9B2S - chains G and J of the 11 polymer chains in the assembly; structure by electron microscopy, 3.01 A resolution.

Chain G:
Name: Histone H2A
Source organism: Xenopus laevis
UniProtKB: Q6AZJ8 (Q6AZJ8_XENLA); residues 0-129 here correspond to UniProt positions 1-130 (UniProt number = residue number + 1)
Amino-acid sequence (130 residues; numbered 0 to 129; the number before each row is that of its first residue; numbering starts at 0):
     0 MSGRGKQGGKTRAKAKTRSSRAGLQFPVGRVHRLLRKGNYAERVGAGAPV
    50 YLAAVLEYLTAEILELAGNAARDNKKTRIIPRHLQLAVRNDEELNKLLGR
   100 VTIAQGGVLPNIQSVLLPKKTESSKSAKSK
Disordered / not traced: 0-9, 119-129

Chain J:
Molecule: 601 DNA
Source organism: synthetic construct
Sequence (185 nucleotides; numbered -92 to 92; the number before each row is that of its first residue; numbers below 1 keep their minus sign (DG-92 is residue -92)):
   -92 GTCGCTGTTCGCGACCGGCAATCGATGTATATATCTGACACGTGCCTGGA
   -42 GACTAGGGAGTAATCCCCTTGGCGGTTAAAACGCGGGGGACAGCGCGTAC
     8 GTGCGTTTAAGCGGTGCTAGAGCTGTCTACGACCAATTGAGCGGCCTCGG
    58 CACCGGGATTCTGATGGGCGGCCGCGTATAGGGTC
Disordered / not traced: -92 to -79, 79-92

How chain G and chain J interact:
Contacting residue pairs - 11 pairs, chain G then chain J:
  Arg11(G) - DA-43(J)  base contact
  Ala12(G) - DA-41(J)  phosphate contact
  Ala14(G) - DA-43(J)  phosphate contact
  Ala14(G) - DG-42(J)  phosphate contact
  Lys15(G) - DA-43(J)  phosphate contact
  Lys15(G) - DG-42(J)  hydrogen bond to the phosphate
  Thr16(G) - DA-43(J)  phosphate contact
  Arg17(G) - DA-43(J)  salt bridge to the phosphate
  Arg20(G) - DG-42(J)  salt bridge to the phosphate
  Arg32(G) - DG-44(J)  salt bridge to the phosphate
  Arg77(G) - DC-54(J)  sugar contact
Also at the interface, not in a pair above, chain G (12 interface residues in all): Gly28, Arg29, Arg42
Also at the interface, not in a pair above, chain J (7 interface residues in all): DA-53, DG-35

Summary:
12 residues of chain G and 7 residues of chain J are in contact; the contacts include 1 hydrogen bond and 3
salt bridges. Polar contacts include Lys15(G)-DG-42(J), Arg17(G)-DA-43(J) and Arg20(G)-DG-42(J).
Chain G is Histone H2A (Xenopus laevis) and chain J is 601 DNA (synthetic construct); the structure, Haspin
bound to nucleosome in position 1, was determined by electron microscopy (same publication as 9B2T and 9B2U).
